PDB entry 9F61 | electron microscopy, 2.55 A resolution | chains 3D and 3K of the 12 polymer chains in the assembly

Chain 3D:
Protein: Cytochrome c oxidase subunit 3
Organism: Chlamydomonas reinhardtii
UniProtKB: Q9FV97 (Q9FV97_CHLRE); residues -105 to 276 here correspond to UniProt positions 1-382 (UniProt number = residue number + 106)
Chain sequence (382 residues; each row starts with the number of its first residue; numbers below 1 keep their minus sign (Met-105 is residue -105)):
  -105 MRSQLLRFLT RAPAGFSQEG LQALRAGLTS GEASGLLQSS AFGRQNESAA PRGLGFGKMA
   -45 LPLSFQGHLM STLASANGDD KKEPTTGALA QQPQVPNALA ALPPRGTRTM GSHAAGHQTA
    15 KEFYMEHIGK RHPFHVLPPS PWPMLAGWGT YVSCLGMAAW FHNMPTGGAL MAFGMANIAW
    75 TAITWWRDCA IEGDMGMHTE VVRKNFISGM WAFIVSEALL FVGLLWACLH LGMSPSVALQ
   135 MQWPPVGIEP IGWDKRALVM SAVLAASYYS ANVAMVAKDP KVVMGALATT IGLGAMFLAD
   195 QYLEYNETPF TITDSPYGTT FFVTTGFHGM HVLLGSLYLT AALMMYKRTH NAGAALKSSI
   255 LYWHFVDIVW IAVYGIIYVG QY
Disordered / not traced: -105 to 10
Ligand contacts:
  - 1,2-diacyl-glycerol-3-sn-phosphate (3PH): Trp80, Cys83, Ala84, Gly87, His92, Arg97, Phe100, Met104, Phe107, Leu228, Leu231, Tyr232, Ala235, Met239, Ala246, Gly247, Ala248, Ala249, Tyr256
  - phosphatidylcholine (PC7; (7S)-4-hydroxy-N,N,N-trimethyl-9-oxo-7-[(palmitoyloxy)methyl]-3,5,8-trioxa-4-phosphahexacosan-1-aminium 4-oxide): Trp120, Leu123, His124, Met127, Ser128
  - phosphatidylglycerol (PGT; (1S)-2-{[{[(2R)-2,3-dihydroxypropyl]oxy}(hydroxy)phosphoryl]oxy}-1-[(palmitoyloxy)methyl]ethyl stearate): His29, Leu31, Ala76, Trp79, Trp80, Cys83, Glu86, His92, Phe100, Gly103, Phe107
  - phosphatidylethanolamine (PTY): Met51, Phe55, Tyr199, Asn200, Thr202, Phe204, Thr205, Ile206, Phe216, Val217, Gly220, Phe221

Chain 3K:
Protein: Cox7a
Organism: Chlamydomonas reinhardtii
UniProtKB: A0A2K3D1M1 (A0A2K3D1M1_CHLRE); residue numbers follow UniProt; this construct covers 1-58
Chain sequence (58 residues; row label = number of the first residue in the row):
     1 MFPSRALKAA ADSYKATDFT NPKYNYFFRE LTARVQGVLL TGGSLYGTWL VVFGEAQR
Disordered / not traced: 1-11

Interface between chain 3D and chain 3K:
Pairs across the interface - 45 pairs, chain 3D then chain 3K:
  Trp36(3D) with Phe28(3K); Arg29(3K)
  Leu39(3D) with Leu40(3K)
  Trp42(3D) with Leu40(3K)
  Gly43(3D) with Leu40(3K)
  Tyr45(3D) with Ser44(3K); Thr48(3K)
  Val46(3D) with Leu40(3K); Ser44(3K)
  Leu49(3D) with Gly47(3K); Thr48(3K); Val51(3K)
  Ala53(3D) with Leu50(3K), hydrophobic
  Phe55(3D) with Arg58(3K), hydrogen bond (backbone-side chain)
  His56(3D) with Ala56(3K); Gln57(3K), hydrogen bond (backbone-backbone); Arg58(3K), hydrogen bond (side chain-backbone)
  Asn57(3D) with Gln57(3K); Arg58(3K)
  Met58(3D) with Leu50(3K); Gly54(3K); Glu55(3K)
  Thr60(3D) with Tyr46(3K), hydrogen bond; Leu50(3K)
  Leu64(3D) with Gly43(3K); Gly47(3K)
  Phe67(3D) with Leu39(3K)
  Asn71(3D) with Gln36(3K); Leu40(3K)
  Trp74(3D) with Thr32(3K)
  Thr75(3D) with Gln36(3K), hydrogen bond
  Ile77(3D) with Phe19(3K), hydrophobic
  Thr78(3D) with Phe28(3K)
  Arg81(3D) with Phe19(3K), hydrogen bond (side chain-backbone); Thr20(3K); Asn21(3K); Asn25(3K), hydrogen bond; Phe28(3K); Arg29(3K)
  Asp82(3D) with Arg29(3K), salt bridge
  Ile85(3D) with Thr20(3K); Asn25(3K)
  Arg242(3D) with Ser13(3K), hydrogen bond (side chain-backbone); Tyr14(3K); Asp18(3K), salt bridge
Also at the interface, not in a pair above, chain 3D (26 interface residues in all): Pro59, Gly61
Also at the interface, not in a pair above, chain 3K (29 interface residues in all): Tyr24, Phe27, Ala33, Gly37

In short:
26 residues of chain 3D face 29 of chain 3K across their interface, with 8 hydrogen bonds and 2 salt bridges.
Polar contacts include Asp82(3D)-Arg29(3K), Arg242(3D)-Asp18(3K) and Phe55(3D)-Arg58(3K). Bound to chain 3D:
phosphatidylcholine, phosphatidylglycerol, phosphatidylethanolamine and 1,2-diacyl-glycerol-3-sn-phosphate.
Chain 3D is Cytochrome c oxidase subunit 3 and chain 3K is Cox7a, both from Chlamydomonas reinhardtii; the
structure, Structure of the Chlamydomonas reinhardtii respiratory complex IV from respiratory supercomplex,
was determined by electron microscopy together with 9F5X, 9F5Y, 9F5Z, 9F60 and 9F62 from the same study.
